Entry 8YNN (electron microscopy, 3.97 A resolution); this record covers chains I and J of the 7 polymer chains in the assembly.

Chain I (and J):
Protein: CASP8 and FADD-like apoptosis regulator subunit p43
Source organism: Homo sapiens
Notes: chain J of this document is another copy of the same molecule, construct and numbering; everything in this record applies to it too
UniProtKB: O15519 (CFLAR_HUMAN); residue numbers follow UniProt; this construct covers 1-181
Sequence (181 residues; row label = number of the first residue in the row):
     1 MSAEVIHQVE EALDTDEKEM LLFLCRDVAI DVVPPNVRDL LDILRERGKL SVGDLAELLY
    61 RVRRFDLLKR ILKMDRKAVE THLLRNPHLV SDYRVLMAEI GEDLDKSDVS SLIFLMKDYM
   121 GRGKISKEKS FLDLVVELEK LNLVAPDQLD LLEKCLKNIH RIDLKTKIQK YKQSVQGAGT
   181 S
Unresolved in the structure: 122-127, 177-181 (chain J: 122-126, 176-181)

How chain I and chain J interact:
Pairs across the interface (14; chain I residue first):
  Glu11(I) - Asp31(J)
  Glu11(I) - Val32(J)
  Glu11(I) - Val33(J)
  Arg63(I) - Tyr119(J)
  Arg63(I) - Leu141(J)
  Arg64(I) - Lys140(J)
  Phe65(I) - Lys140(J)
  Phe65(I) - Leu141(J)
  Phe65(I) - Asn142(J)
  Asp66(I) - Glu139(J)
  Asp66(I) - Lys140(J)  hydrogen bond (backbone-backbone)
  Lys69(I) - Asn142(J)
  Arg70(I) - Ile30(J)
  Glu102(I) - Gly121(J)
Other interface residues (no listed pair), chain I (9 interface residues in all): Arg76
Other interface residues (no listed pair), chain J (12 interface residues in all): Met120, Leu143

Summary:
The interface between chain I and chain J involves 9 residues on one side and 12 on the other, with 1 hydrogen
bond. Its one hydrogen bond, Asp66(I)-Lys140(J), is backbone to backbone.
Chain I and chain J are both CASP8 and FADD-like apoptosis regulator subunit p43 (Homo sapiens); the
structure, Structure of the Caspase-8/cFLIP death effector domain assembly, was determined by electron
microscopy, deposited together with 8YM4, 8YM5, 8YM6, 8YNI, 8YNK, 8YNL and 8YNM.
